8W7M - chains 4 and 7 of the 16 polymer chains in the assembly; structure by electron microscopy, 4.12 A resolution (low resolution: residue-level contacts below are approximate; hydrogen-bond / salt-bridge calls are withheld).

== Chain 4 ==
Name: DNA replication licensing factor MCM4
Source organism: Saccharomyces cerevisiae S288C
Notes: EC 3.6.4.12
Reference sequence: P30665 (MCM4_YEAST); residues 1-933 here = UniProt positions 1-933
Sequence (933 residues; row label = number of the first residue in the row):
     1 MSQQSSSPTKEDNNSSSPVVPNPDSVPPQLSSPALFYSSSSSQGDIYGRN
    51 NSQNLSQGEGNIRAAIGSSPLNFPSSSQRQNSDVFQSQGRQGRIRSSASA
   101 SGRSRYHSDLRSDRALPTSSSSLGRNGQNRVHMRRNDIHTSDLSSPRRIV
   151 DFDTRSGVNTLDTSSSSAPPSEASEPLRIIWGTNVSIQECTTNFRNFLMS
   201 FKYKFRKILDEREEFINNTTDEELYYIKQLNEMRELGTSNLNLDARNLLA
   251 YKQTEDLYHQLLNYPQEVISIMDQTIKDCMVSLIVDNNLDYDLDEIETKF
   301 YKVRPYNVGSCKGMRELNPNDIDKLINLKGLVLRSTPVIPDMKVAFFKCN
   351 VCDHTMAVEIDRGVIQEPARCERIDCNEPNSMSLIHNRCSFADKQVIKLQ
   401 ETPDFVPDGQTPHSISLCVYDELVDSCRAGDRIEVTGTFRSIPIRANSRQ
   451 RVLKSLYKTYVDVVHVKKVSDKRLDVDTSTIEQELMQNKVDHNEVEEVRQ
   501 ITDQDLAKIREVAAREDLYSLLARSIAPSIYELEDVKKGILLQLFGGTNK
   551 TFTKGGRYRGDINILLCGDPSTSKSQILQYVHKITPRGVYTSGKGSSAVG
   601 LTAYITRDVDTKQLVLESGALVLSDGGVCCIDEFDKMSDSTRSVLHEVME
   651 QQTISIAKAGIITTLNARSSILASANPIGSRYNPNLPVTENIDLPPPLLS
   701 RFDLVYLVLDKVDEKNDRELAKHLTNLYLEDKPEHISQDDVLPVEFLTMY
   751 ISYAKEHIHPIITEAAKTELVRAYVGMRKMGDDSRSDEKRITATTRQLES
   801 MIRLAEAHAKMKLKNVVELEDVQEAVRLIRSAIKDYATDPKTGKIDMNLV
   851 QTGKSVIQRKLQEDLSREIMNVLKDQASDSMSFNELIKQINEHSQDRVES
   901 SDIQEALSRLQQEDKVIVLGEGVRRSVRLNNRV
Unresolved in the structure: 1-176, 470-499, 608-613, 734-739, 781-791, 853-933
Ion coordination: Zn2+: Cys349, Cys352, Cys371, Cys376
Small-molecule neighbours: ATP-gamma-S: Ile530, Tyr531, Leu533, Asp569, Pro570, Ser571, Thr572, Ser573, Lys574, Ser575, Gln576, Asn676, Leu720
Swiss-Prot annotation at these positions:
  - motif: Ser700 to Asp703 (Arginine finger)
  - binding site (ATP): Gly568 to Ser575
  - modified residue (Phosphoserine): Ser52, Ser56, Ser69
  - mutagenesis: Lys574 (K574A: Loss of MCM2-7 complex helicase activity)

== Chain 7 ==
Name: DNA replication licensing factor MCM7
Source organism: Saccharomyces cerevisiae
Reference sequence: A0A8H4BTB2 (A0A8H4BTB2_YEASX); residues 1-845 here = UniProt positions 1-845
Sequence (845 residues; row label = number of the first residue in the row):
     1 MSAALPSIQLPVDYNNLFNEITDFLVTFKQDTLSSDATRNENEDENLDAE
    51 NIEQHLLEKGPKYMAMLQKVANRELNSVIIDLDDILQYQNEKFLQGTQAD
   101 DLVSAIQQNANHFTELFCRAIDNNMPLPTKEIDYKDDVLDVILNQRRLRN
   151 ERMLSDRTNEIRSENLMDTTMDPPSSMNDALREVVEDETELFPPNLTRRY
   201 FLYFKPLSQNCARRYRKKAISSKPLSVRQIKGDFLGQLITVRGIITRVSD
   251 VKPAVEVIAYTCDQCGYEVFQEVNSRTFTPLSECTSEECSQNQTKGQLFM
   301 STRASKFSAFQECKIQELSQQVPVGHIPRSLNIHVNGTLVRSLSPGDIVD
   351 VTGIFLPAPYTGFKALKAGLLTETYLEAQFVRQHKKKFASFSLTSDVEER
   401 VMELITSGDVYNRLAKSIAPEIYGNLDVKKALLLLLVGGVDKRVGDGMKI
   451 RGDINVCLMGDPGVAKSQLLKAICKISPRGVYTTGKGSSGVGLTAAVMKD
   501 PVTDEMILEGGALVLADNGICCIDEFDKMDESDRTAIHEVMEQQTISISK
   551 AGINTTLNARTSILAAANPLYGRYNPRLSPLDNINLPAALLSRFDILFLM
   601 LDIPSRDDDEKLAEHVTYVHMHNKQPDLDFTPVEPSKMREYIAYAKTKRP
   651 VMSEAVNDYVVQAYIRLRQDSKREMDSKFSFGQATPRTLLGIIRLSQALA
   701 KLRLADMVDIDDVEEALRLVRVSKESLYQETNKSKEDESPTTKIFTIIKK
   751 MLQETGKNTLSYENIVKTVRLRGFTMLQLSNCIQEYSYLNVWHLINEGNT
   801 LKFVDDGTMDTDQEDSLVSTPKLAPQTTASANVSAQDSDIDLQDA
Unresolved in the structure: 1-3, 35-59, 152-189, 387-393, 731-845
Ion coordination: Zn2+: Cys262, Cys265, Cys284, Cys289; Mg2+: Ser467 (together with ATP-gamma-S)
Small-molecule neighbours:
  - ATP-gamma-S (AGS; phosphothiophosphoric acid-adenylate ester): Glu421, Ile422, Tyr423, Asn425, Asp461, Pro462, Gly463, Val464, Ala465, Lys466, Ser467, Gln468, Ala566, Asn568, Leu612, Val616
  - ATP-gamma-S: Met448, Ile450, Glu542, Arg593, Pro686, Arg687, Leu690

== Chain 4 / chain 7 interface ==
Contacting residue pairs (148; chain 4 residue first):
  Trp181(4) - Val138(7)
  Trp181(4) - Ile142(7)
  Trp181(4) - Glu268(7)
  Trp181(4) - Arg303(7)
  Trp181(4) - Ala304(7)
  Gly182(4) - Val138(7)
  Gly182(4) - Val141(7)
  Gly182(4) - Ile142(7)
  Thr183(4) - Val141(7)
  Asn184(4) - Val141(7)
  Asn263(4) - Asp136(7)
  Tyr264(4) - Asp136(7)
  Tyr264(4) - Val138(7)
  Tyr264(4) - Arg303(7)
  Glu267(4) - Arg303(7)
  Arg315(4) - Arg341(7)
  Glu316(4) - Arg341(7)
  Leu317(4) - Arg341(7)
  Asn318(4) - Arg341(7)
  Pro319(4) - Pro253(7)
  Pro319(4) - Ser308(7)
  Pro319(4) - Ala309(7)
  Asp323(4) - Arg303(7)
  Arg362(4) - Phe299(7)
  Gln400(4) - Thr555(7)
  Pro403(4) - Thr556(7)
  Pro403(4) - Asn558(7)
  Val406(4) - Asn558(7)
  Asp408(4) - Asp517(7)
  Asp408(4) - Asn518(7)
  Asp408(4) - Asn558(7)
  Asp408(4) - Arg560(7)
  Thr411(4) - Leu508(7)
  His413(4) - Asp250(7)
  Ala446(4) - Thr277(7)
  Arg451(4) - Phe278(7)
  Arg451(4) - Thr279(7)
  Arg451(4) - Pro280(7)
  Val452(4) - Thr277(7)
  Val452(4) - Phe278(7)
  Val452(4) - Thr279(7)
  Leu453(4) - Thr277(7)
  Leu453(4) - Phe278(7)
  Lys454(4) - Arg276(7)
  Lys454(4) - Thr277(7)
  Ser455(4) - Ala254(7)
  Ser455(4) - Ser275(7)
  Ser455(4) - Arg276(7)
  Ser455(4) - Thr277(7)
  Leu456(4) - Lys252(7)
  Leu456(4) - Pro253(7)
  Tyr457(4) - Pro253(7)
  Tyr457(4) - Val255(7)
  Tyr457(4) - Ile258(7)
  Tyr457(4) - Phe278(7)
  Tyr457(4) - Phe307(7)
  Thr459(4) - Pro253(7)
  Pro528(4) - Asp446(7)
  Ser529(4) - Asp446(7)
  Ser529(4) - Met448(7)
  Pro570(4) - Ala589(7)
  Pro570(4) - Arg687(7)
  Ser571(4) - Thr685(7)
  Ser571(4) - Pro686(7)
  Ser571(4) - Arg687(7)
  Gln576(4) - Met448(7)
  Gln576(4) - Lys449(7)
  Gln579(4) - Gln543(7)
  Tyr580(4) - Met448(7)
  Lys583(4) - Gly447(7)
  Tyr590(4) - Ser547(7)
  Thr591(4) - Ser547(7)
  Thr591(4) - Ser549(7)
  Ser592(4) - Glu539(7)
  Ser592(4) - Ser547(7)
  Lys594(4) - Ser532(7)
  Lys594(4) - Asp533(7)
  Lys594(4) - Thr535(7)
  Lys594(4) - Ala536(7)
  Lys594(4) - Lys550(7)
  Gly595(4) - Ser547(7)
  Gly595(4) - Ile548(7)
  Gly595(4) - Ser549(7)
  Gly595(4) - Lys550(7)
  Ser596(4) - Ser549(7)
  Ser596(4) - Lys550(7)
  Ser597(4) - Ser549(7)
  Ser597(4) - Lys550(7)
  Ser597(4) - Ala551(7)
  Val599(4) - Ala551(7)
  Gly600(4) - Ser549(7)
  Gly600(4) - Lys550(7)
  Gly600(4) - Ala551(7)
  Gly600(4) - Asn554(7)
  Leu601(4) - Ser549(7)
  Tyr604(4) - Met506(7)
  Tyr604(4) - Ala551(7)
  Tyr604(4) - Gly552(7)
  Ser618(4) - Asn554(7)
  Gly619(4) - Asn554(7)
  Ala620(4) - Ser549(7)
  Ala620(4) - Asn554(7)
  Leu623(4) - Asn554(7)
  Glu633(4) - Thr535(7)
  Glu633(4) - His538(7)
  Glu633(4) - Glu539(7)
  Lys636(4) - Thr535(7)
  Ser680(4) - Pro587(7)
  Ser680(4) - Ala588(7)
  Ser680(4) - Ala589(7)
  Arg681(4) - Ala588(7)
  Arg681(4) - Ala589(7)
  Arg681(4) - Ser592(7)
  Arg681(4) - Thr685(7)
  Asp710(4) - Arg668(7)
  Asp710(4) - Gln683(7)
  Asp710(4) - Ala684(7)
  Lys711(4) - Arg668(7)
  Val712(4) - Arg668(7)
  Val712(4) - Lys672(7)
  Val712(4) - Gln683(7)
  Glu714(4) - Ile665(7)
  Glu714(4) - Gln669(7)
  Asp717(4) - Ile665(7)
  Asp717(4) - Arg668(7)
  Arg718(4) - Ile665(7)
  Ala721(4) - Val661(7)
  Lys722(4) - Val661(7)
  Leu724(4) - Leu690(7)
  Thr725(4) - Asn657(7)
  Thr725(4) - Val661(7)
  Leu727(4) - Lys442(7)
  Tyr728(4) - Lys442(7)
  Tyr728(4) - Val651(7)
  Tyr728(4) - Leu690(7)
  Tyr728(4) - Ile693(7)
  Tyr728(4) - Gln697(7)
  Leu729(4) - Val651(7)
  Leu729(4) - Met652(7)
  Leu729(4) - Ser653(7)
  Leu729(4) - Glu654(7)
  Leu729(4) - Asn657(7)
  Glu730(4) - Lys442(7)
  Asp731(4) - Lys442(7)
  Lys732(4) - Arg443(7)
  Pro733(4) - Arg443(7)
  Pro733(4) - Val444(7)
  Pro733(4) - Gly445(7)
Also at the interface, not in a pair above, chain 4 (78 interface residues in all): Gln366, Pro412, Ser441, Ile530, Ser575
Also at the interface, not in a pair above, chain 7 (89 interface residues in all): Gln297, Met300, Thr302, Ile450, Thr545, Leu557, Ala559, Arg593, Arg649, Val660, Tyr664, Leu689, Arg694

== Summary ==
78 residues of chain 4 and 89 residues of chain 7 are in contact. One ATP-gamma-S molecule is bound between
chain 4 and chain 7. Bound to chain 7: ATP-gamma-S. Curated annotation (UniProt) lists 8 ATP-binding residues
and one mutagenesis site on chain 4.
Chain 4 is DNA replication licensing factor MCM4 (Saccharomyces cerevisiae S288C) and chain 7 is DNA
replication licensing factor MCM7 (Saccharomyces cerevisiae); the structure, Yeast replisome in state V, was
determined by electron microscopy together with 8W7S, 8KG6, 8KG8 and 8KG9 from the same study.
